Entry 6EA6 (X-ray diffraction, 1.70 A resolution); this record covers chains A and B.

== Chain A (and B) ==
Molecule: Protein B2
Organism: Vaccinia virus WR
Notes: chain B of this document is another copy of the same molecule, construct and numbering; everything in this record applies to it too
UniProt: Q01225 (B2_VACCW); numbering as in UniProt (aligned over 1-219)
Chain sequence (220 residues; numbered 0 to 219; the number before each row is that of its first residue; numbering starts at 0):
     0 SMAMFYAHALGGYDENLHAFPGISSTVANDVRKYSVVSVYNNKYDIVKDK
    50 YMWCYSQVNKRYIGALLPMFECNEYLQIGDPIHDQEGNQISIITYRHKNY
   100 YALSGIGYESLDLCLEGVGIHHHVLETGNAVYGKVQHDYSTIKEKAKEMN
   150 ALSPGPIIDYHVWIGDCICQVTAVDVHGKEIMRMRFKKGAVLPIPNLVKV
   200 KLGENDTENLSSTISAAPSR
Unresolved in the structure: 0, 195-219 (chain B: 0-1, 195-219)
Construct notes: expression tag (0)
Modified positions: Mse1 (selenomethionine); Mse3, Mse51, Mse68, Mse148, Mse181, Mse183 (selenomethionine; parent Met)
UniProt features mapped onto this chain:
  - active site: H17 (Proton donor), Y138 (Shared with catalytic histidine of dimeric partner), K142 (Proton acceptor)
  - site (Substrate binding): R60, I105, N149, Q169, R182, R184, K186
Reported in the primary citation:
  - self-association interface (contacts with another copy of this molecule): Mse183
  - catalytic residues: Y138
  - mutagenesis - H17A: abolished catalytic activity on 2'3' cGAMP
  - mutagenesis - H17A: increased signaling

== How chain A and chain B interact ==
Pairs across the interface (48):
  H17(A) - Y138(B)
  R31(A) - K186(B)
  I105(A) - K186(B)
  G106(A) - K186(B)  hydrogen bond (backbone-side chain)
  Y107(A) - K186(B)
  E108(A) - E108(B)
  E108(A) - R184(B)
  E108(A) - F185(B)
  E108(A) - K186(B)  hydrogen bond (side chain-backbone)
  S109(A) - R182(B)
  S109(A) - Mse183(B)
  S109(A) - R184(B)  hydrogen bond
  L110(A) - Mse181(B)  hydrophobic
  L110(A) - R182(B)
  D111(A) - Mse181(B)
  D111(A) - R182(B)  hydrogen bond (backbone-backbone)
  D111(A) - R184(B)  salt bridge
  L112(A) - I180(B)
  L112(A) - Mse181(B)  hydrophobic
  C113(A) - P153(B)  hydrophobic
  C113(A) - I180(B)  hydrogen bond (backbone-backbone)
  E115(A) - P153(B)
  P153(A) - E115(B)
  I156(A) - Y159(B)
  Y159(A) - I156(B)
  E179(A) - C113(B)
  I180(A) - L112(B)
  I180(A) - C113(B)  hydrogen bond (backbone-backbone)
  Mse181(A) - L110(B)  hydrophobic
  Mse181(A) - D111(B)
  Mse181(A) - L112(B)  hydrophobic
  Mse181(A) - Y159(B)
  Mse181(A) - Mse181(B)  hydrophobic
  R182(A) - S109(B)
  R182(A) - L110(B)
  R182(A) - D111(B)  hydrogen bond (backbone-backbone)
  Mse183(A) - S109(B)
  Mse183(A) - Mse183(B)  hydrophobic
  R184(A) - E108(B)
  R184(A) - S109(B)  hydrogen bond (backbone-backbone)
  R184(A) - D111(B)  salt bridge
  F185(A) - E108(B)
  F185(A) - F185(B)  hydrophobic
  K186(A) - R31(B)
  K186(A) - I105(B)
  K186(A) - G106(B)  hydrogen bond (side chain-backbone)
  K186(A) - Y107(B)
  K186(A) - E108(B)  hydrogen bond (backbone-side chain)
Also at the interface, not in a pair above, chain A (25 interface residues in all): K178, K187
Also at the interface, not in a pair above, chain B (23 interface residues in all): K187

== Summary ==
25 residues of chain A face 23 of chain B across their interface, with 10 hydrogen bonds and 2 salt bridges.
Polar pairs include D111(A)-R184(B), G106(A)-K186(B) and E108(A)-K186(B). Curated annotation (UniProt) lists 3
active-site residues on chain A. From the paper: the catalytic residue Y138(A); H17A of chain A abolishes
catalytic activity on 2'3' cGAMP.
Chain A and chain B are both Protein B2 (Vaccinia virus WR); the structure, Structure of VACV poxin 2'3'
cGAMP-specific nuclease, was determined by X-ray diffraction (same publication as 6EA8 and 6EA9).
